1YNN - chains B and C of the 6 polymer chains in the assembly; structure by X-ray diffraction, 3.30 A resolution.

== Chain B ==
Molecule: DNA-directed RNA polymerase alpha chain
Source organism: Thermus aquaticus
Notes: EC 2.7.7.6
UniProtKB: Q9KWU8 (RPOA_THEAQ); residue numbers follow UniProt; this construct covers 1-314
Sequence (314 residues; row label = number of the first residue in the row):
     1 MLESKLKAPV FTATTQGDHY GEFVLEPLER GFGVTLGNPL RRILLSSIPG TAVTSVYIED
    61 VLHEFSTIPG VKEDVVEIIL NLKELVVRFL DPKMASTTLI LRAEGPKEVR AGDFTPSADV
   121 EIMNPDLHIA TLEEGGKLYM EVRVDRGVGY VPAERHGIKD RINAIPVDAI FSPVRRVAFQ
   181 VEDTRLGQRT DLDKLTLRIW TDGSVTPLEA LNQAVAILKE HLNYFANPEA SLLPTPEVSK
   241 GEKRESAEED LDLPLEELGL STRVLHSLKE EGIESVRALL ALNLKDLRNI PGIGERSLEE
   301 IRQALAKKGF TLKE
Not modelled in the structure: 1-3, 229-314

== Chain C ==
Molecule: DNA-directed RNA polymerase beta chain
Source organism: Thermus aquaticus
Notes: EC 2.7.7.6
UniProtKB: Q9KWU7 (RPOB_THEAQ); numbering as in UniProt (aligned over 1-1119)
Sequence (1119 residues; row label = number of the first residue in the row):
     1 MEIKRFGRIR EVIPLPPLTE IQVESYKKAL QADVPPEKRE NVGIQAAFKE TFPIEEGDKG
    61 KGGLVLDFLE YRIGDPPFSQ DECREKDLTY QAPLYARLQL IHKDTGLIKE DEVFLGHLPL
   121 MTEDGSFIIN GADRVIVSQI HRSPGVYFTP DPARPGRYIA SIIPLPKRGP WIDLEVEASG
   181 VVTMKVNKRK FPLVLLLRVL GYDQETLVRE LSAYGDLVQG LLDEAVLAMR PEEAMVRLFT
   241 LLRPGDPPKK DKALAYLFGL LADPKRYDLG EAGRYKAEEK LGVGLSGRTL VRFEDGEFKD
   301 EVFLPTLRYL FALTAGVPGH EVDDIDHLGN RRIRTVGELM ADQFRVGLAR LARGVRERMV
   361 MGSPDTLTPA KLVNSRPLEA ALREFFSRSQ LSQFKDETNP LSSLRHKRRI SALGPGGLTR
   421 ERAGFDVRDV HRTHYGRICP VETPEGANIG LITSLAAYAR VDALGFIRTP YRRVKNGVVT
   481 EEVVYMTASE EDRYTIAQAN TPLEGDRIAT DRVVARRRGE PVIVAPEEVE FMDVSPKQVF
   541 SLNTNLIPFL EHDDANRALM GSNMQTQAVP LIRAQAPVVM TGLEERVVRD SLAALYAEED
   601 GEVVKVDGTR IAVRYEDGRL VEHPLRRYAR SNQGTAFDQR PRVRVGQRVK KGDLLADGPA
   661 SEEGFLALGQ NVLVAIMPFD GYNFEDAIVI SEELLKRDFY TSIHIERYEI EARDTKLGPE
   721 RITRDIPHLS EAALRDLDEE GIVRIGAEVK PGDILVGRTS FKGEQEPSPE ERLLRSIFGE
   781 KARDVKDTSL RVPPGEGGIV VGRLRLRRGD PGVELKPGVR EVVRVFVAQK RKLQVGDKLA
   841 NRHGNKGVVA KILPVEDMPH LPDGTPVDVI LNPLGVPSRM NLGQILETHL GLAGYFLGQR
   901 YISPVFDGAT EPEIKELLAE AFNLYFGKRQ GEGFGVDKRE KEVLARAEKL GLVSPGKSPE
   961 EQLKELFDLG KVVLYDGRTG EPFEGPIVVG QMFIMKLYHM VEDKMHARST GPYSLITQQP
  1021 LGGKAQFGGQ RFGEMEVWAL EAYGAAHTLQ EMLTIKSDDI EGRNAAYQAI IKGEDVPEPS
  1081 VPESFRVLVK ELQALALDVQ TLDEKDNPVD IFEGLASKR
Not modelled in the structure: 1115-1119
Ligand contacts: rifampicin (RFP): Arg134, Val137, Ser389, Gln390, Leu391, Ser392, Gln393, Phe394, Lys395, Asp396, Arg405, His406, Arg409, Ser411, Leu413, Pro444, Asn448, Ile452, Gln633

== How chain B and chain C interact ==
Contacting residue pairs (4; chain B residue first):
  Arg30(B) - Pro854(C)
  Val34(B) - Arg978(C)
  Asn38(B) - Thr979(C)
  Arg42(B) - Glu981(C)  salt bridge
Also at the interface, not in a pair above, chain C (7 interface residues in all): Glu692, Glu856, Gly980

== Summary ==
4 residues of chain B face 7 of chain C across their interface, with 1 salt bridge. The salt-bridged pair is
Arg42(B)-Glu981(C). Ligands of chain C: rifampicin.
Here chain B is DNA-directed RNA polymerase alpha chain and chain C is DNA-directed RNA polymerase beta chain,
both from Thermus aquaticus. Entry 1YNN (Taq RNA polymerase-rifampicin complex) was determined by X-ray
diffraction, deposited together with 1YNJ.
